6HWE - chains F and G of the 28 polymer chains in the assembly; structure by X-ray diffraction, 2.30 A resolution.

== Chain F ==
Molecule: Probable proteasome subunit alpha type-7
From: Saccharomyces cerevisiae S288C
Notes: EC 3.4.25.1
UniProt: P21242 (PSA7_YEAST); residues -3 to 284 here correspond to UniProt positions 1-288 (UniProt number = residue number + 4)
Chain sequence (288 residues; each row starts with the number of its first residue; numbers below 1 keep their minus sign (Met-3 is residue -3)):
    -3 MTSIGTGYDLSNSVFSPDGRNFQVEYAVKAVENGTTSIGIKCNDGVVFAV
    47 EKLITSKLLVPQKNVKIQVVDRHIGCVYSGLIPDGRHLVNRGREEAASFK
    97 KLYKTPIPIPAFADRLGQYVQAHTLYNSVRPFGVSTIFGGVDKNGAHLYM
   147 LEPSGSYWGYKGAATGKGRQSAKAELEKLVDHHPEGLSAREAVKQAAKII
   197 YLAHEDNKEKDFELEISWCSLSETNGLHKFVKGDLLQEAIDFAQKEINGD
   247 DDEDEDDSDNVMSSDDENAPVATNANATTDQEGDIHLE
Unresolved in the structure: -3 to 1, 245-284
Swiss-Prot annotation at these positions:
  - modified residue: Thr-2 (N-acetylthreonine)

== Chain G ==
Molecule: Proteasome subunit alpha type-1
From: Saccharomyces cerevisiae S288C
Notes: EC 3.4.25.1
UniProt: P21243 (PSA1_YEAST); residues -8 to 243 here correspond to UniProt positions 1-252 (UniProt number = residue number + 9)
Chain sequence (252 residues; row label = number of the first residue in the row; numbers below 1 keep their minus sign (Met-8 is residue -8)):
    -8 MSGAAAASAAGYDRHITIFSPEGRLYQVEYAFKATNQTNINSLAVRGKDC
    42 TVVISQKKVPDKLLDPTTVSYIFCISRTIGMVVNGPIPDARNAALRAKAE
    92 AAEFRYKYGYDMPCDVLAKRMANLSQIYTQRAYMRPLGVILTFVSVDEEL
   142 GPSIYKTDPAGYYVGYKATATGPKQQEITTNLENHFKKSKIDHINEESWE
   192 KVVEFAITHMIDALGTEFSKNDLEVGVATKDKFFTLSAENIEERLVAIAE
   242 QD
Unresolved in the structure: -8 to 1, 243
Metal / ion sites: Mg2+: Thr8, Tyr119, Arg122, Met125

== Interface between chain F and chain G ==
Contacting residue pairs (66; chain F residue first):
  Thr2(F) with His6(G)
  Gly3(F) with His6(G)
  Tyr4(F) with Arg5(G); His6(G); Tyr21(G)
  Ser9(F) with Arg126(G)
  Val10(F) with His6(G); Gln18(G)
  Phe11(F) with Gln18(G), hydrogen bond (backbone-side chain); Tyr21(G), hydrophobic; Ala22(G), hydrophobic; Ala25(G), hydrophobic; Arg126(G); Pro127(G)
  Ser12(F) with Tyr21(G)
  Pro13(F) with Tyr21(G), hydrophobic; Lys24(G), hydrogen bond (backbone-side chain)
  Asp14(F) with Lys24(G)
  Gly15(F) with Tyr21(G); Ala25(G)
  Lys37(F) with Asp56(G), salt bridge
  Asp110(F) with Arg82(G)
  Gln114(F) with Arg82(G), hydrogen bond (side chain-backbone); Asn83(G); Leu86(G)
  Gln117(F) with Pro79(G); Asp80(G); Asn83(G), hydrogen bond; Arg126(G); Leu128(G)
  Thr120(F) with Arg126(G), hydrogen bond (backbone-side chain)
  Leu121(F) with Asn83(G); Tyr124(G); Arg126(G), hydrogen bond (backbone-backbone); Leu128(G), hydrophobic
  Tyr122(F) with Tyr124(G); Met125(G), hydrophobic
  Ser150(F) with Pro79(G)
  Gly151(F) with Pro79(G)
  Ser152(F) with Ile78(G); Pro79(G)
  Tyr153(F) with Arg82(G), hydrogen bond (backbone-side chain)
  Trp154(F) with Leu55(G), hydrophobic; Thr59(G); Val60(G), hydrophobic; Ser61(G); Tyr62(G); Ile78(G), hydrophobic; Arg82(G)
  Gly155(F) with Leu55(G); Asp56(G), hydrogen bond (backbone-backbone); Thr59(G), hydrogen bond (backbone-side chain)
  Tyr156(F) with Leu54(G); Leu55(G); Asp56(G)
  Lys157(F) with Lys53(G); Leu54(G), hydrogen bond (backbone-backbone); Leu55(G)
  Gly158(F) with Leu54(G)
  Lys169(F) with Leu54(G)
  Leu172(F) with Leu54(G), hydrophobic
  Glu173(F) with Asp52(G); Lys53(G); Leu54(G)
  Val176(F) with Leu54(G), hydrophobic
  Asp177(F) with Lys53(G), salt bridge
Also at the interface, not in a pair above, chain F (32 interface residues in all): Tyr145
Also at the interface, not in a pair above, chain G (29 interface residues in all): Pro57, Gly129

== Overview ==
The interface between chain F and chain G involves 32 residues on one side and 29 on the other; the contacts
include 10 hydrogen bonds and 2 salt bridges. Polar contacts include Lys37(F)-Asp56(G), Asp177(F)-Lys53(G) and
Phe11(F)-Gln18(G).
Chain F is Probable proteasome subunit alpha type-7 and chain G is Proteasome subunit alpha type-1, both from
Saccharomyces cerevisiae S288C; the structure, Yeast 20S proteasome beta2-G45A mutant in complex with
carfilzomib, was determined by X-ray diffraction, deposited together with 6HTB, 6HTC, 6HTD, 6HTP, 6HTR, 6HUB
and 30 further entries.
